Entry 7NJT (electron microscopy, 2.75 A resolution); this record covers chains T and a of the 12 polymer chains in the assembly.

# Chain T
Protein: ATP synthase subunit c
Organism: Mycolicibacterium smegmatis (strain ATCC 700084 / mc(2)155)
UniProt: A0R205 (A0R205_MYCS2); residue numbers follow UniProt; this construct covers 1-86
Amino-acid sequence (86 residues; each row starts with the number of its first residue):
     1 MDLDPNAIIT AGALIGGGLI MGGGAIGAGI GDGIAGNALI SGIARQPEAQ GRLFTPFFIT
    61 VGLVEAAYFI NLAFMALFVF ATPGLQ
Not modelled in the structure: 1
What the authors report for this chain:
  - catalytic residues: E65 (proposed by the authors, not directly observed)

# Chain a
Protein: ATP synthase subunit a
Organism: Mycolicibacterium smegmatis (strain ATCC 700084 / mc(2)155)
UniProt: A0R206 (A0R206_MYCS2); residues 1-252 here = UniProt positions 1-252
Amino-acid sequence (252 residues; each row starts with the number of its first residue):
     1 MLAAEEGGAA IHVGHHTLVF ELFGMTFNGD TILATAVTAV IVIALAFYLR AKVTSTGVPS
    61 GVQLFWEALT IQMRQQIEGS IGMKIAPFVL PLSVTIFVFI LISNWLAVLP LQYGGADGAA
   121 AELYKAPASD INFVLALALF VFVCYHAAGI WRRGIVGHPI KVVKGHVAFL APINIVEELA
   181 KPISLALRLF GNIFAGGILV ALIAMFPWYI QWFPNAVWKT FDLFVGLIQA FIFSLLTILY
   241 FSQSMELDHE DH
Not modelled in the structure: 1-9, 248-252
What the authors report for this chain:
  - catalytic residues: H12, H15, H16, D30, N104, Q112, D117, E122, K125, H146, R153, K161, H166, N174, E177, E178, K181, S184, K219, D222, Q229, Y240 (proposed by the authors, not directly observed)

# Chain T / chain a interface
Contacting residue pairs - 10 pairs, chain T then chain a:
  G62(T) - F221(a)
  A66(T) - F221(a)  hydrophobic
  I70(T) - W218(a)  hydrophobic
  A73(T) - L199(a)  hydrophobic
  A73(T) - L202(a)
  F74(T) - I198(a)  hydrophobic
  F74(T) - L199(a)  hydrophobic
  L77(T) - I11(a)  hydrophobic
  L77(T) - L202(a)  hydrophobic
  A81(T) - I11(a)  hydrophobic
Interface residues without a listed pair, chain T (8 interface residues in all): L63
Interface residues without a listed pair, chain a (8 interface residues in all): M205, I228

# Summary
The chain T/chain a interface involves 8 residues from each chain. The paper reports catalytic residues E65(T)
and H12(a) among others.
Chain T is ATP synthase subunit c and chain a is ATP synthase subunit a, both from Mycolicibacterium smegmatis
(strain ATCC 700084 / mc(2)155); the structure, Mycobacterium smegmatis ATP synthase Fo combined all classes,
was determined by electron microscopy (same publication as 7NJK, 7NJL, 7NJM, 7NJN, 7NJO, 7NJP and 20 further
entries).
